Entry 5HX2 (electron microscopy, 3.80 A resolution); this record covers chains A and B of the 9 polymer chains in the assembly.

== Chain A ==
Protein: Baseplate wedge protein gp7
Organism: Enterobacteria phage T4
UniProtKB: P19061 (BP07_BPT4); residues 1-1032 here = UniProt positions 1-1032
Chain sequence (1032 residues; row label = number of the first residue in the row):
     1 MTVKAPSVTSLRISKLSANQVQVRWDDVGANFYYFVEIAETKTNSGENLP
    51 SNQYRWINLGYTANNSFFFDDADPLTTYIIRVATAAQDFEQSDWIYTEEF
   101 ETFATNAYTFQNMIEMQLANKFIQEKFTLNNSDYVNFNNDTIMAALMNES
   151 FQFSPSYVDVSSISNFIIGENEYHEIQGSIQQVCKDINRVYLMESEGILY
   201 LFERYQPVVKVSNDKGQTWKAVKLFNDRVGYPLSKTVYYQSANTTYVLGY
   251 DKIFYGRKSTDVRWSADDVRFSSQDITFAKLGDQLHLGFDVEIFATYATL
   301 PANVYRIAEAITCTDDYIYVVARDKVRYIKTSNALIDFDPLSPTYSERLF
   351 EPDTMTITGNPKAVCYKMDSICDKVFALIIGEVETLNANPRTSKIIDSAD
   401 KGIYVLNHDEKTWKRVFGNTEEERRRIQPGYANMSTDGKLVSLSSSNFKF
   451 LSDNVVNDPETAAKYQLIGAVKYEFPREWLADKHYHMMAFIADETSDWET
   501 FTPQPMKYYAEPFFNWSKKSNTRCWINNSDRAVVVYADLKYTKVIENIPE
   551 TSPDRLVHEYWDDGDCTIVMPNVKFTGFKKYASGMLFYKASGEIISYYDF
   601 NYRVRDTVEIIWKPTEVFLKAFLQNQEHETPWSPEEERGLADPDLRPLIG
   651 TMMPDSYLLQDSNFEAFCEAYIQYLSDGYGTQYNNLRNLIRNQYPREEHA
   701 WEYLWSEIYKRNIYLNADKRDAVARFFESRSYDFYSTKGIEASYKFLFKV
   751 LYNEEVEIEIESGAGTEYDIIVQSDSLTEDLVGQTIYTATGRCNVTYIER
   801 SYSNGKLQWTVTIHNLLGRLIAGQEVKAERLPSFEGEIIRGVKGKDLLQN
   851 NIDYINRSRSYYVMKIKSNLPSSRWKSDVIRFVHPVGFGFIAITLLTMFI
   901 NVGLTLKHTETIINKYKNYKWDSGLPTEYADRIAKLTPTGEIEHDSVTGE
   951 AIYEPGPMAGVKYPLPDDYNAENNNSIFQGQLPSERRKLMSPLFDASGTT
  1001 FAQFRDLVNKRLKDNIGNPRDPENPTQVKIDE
Unresolved in the structure: 1-2

== Chain B ==
Protein: Baseplate wedge protein gp8
Organism: Enterobacteria phage T4
UniProtKB: P19062 (BP08_BPT4); residue numbers follow UniProt; this construct covers 1-334
Chain sequence (334 residues; row label = number of the first residue in the row):
     1 MNDSSVIYRAIVTSKFRTEKMLNFYNSIGSGPDKNTIFITFGRSEPWSSN
    51 ENEVGFAPPYPTDSVLGVTDMWTHMMGTVKVLPSMLDAVIPRRDWGDTRY
   101 PDPYTFRINDIVVCNSAPYNATESGAGWLVYRCLDVPDTGMCSIASLTDK
   151 DECLKLGGKWTPSARSMTPPEGRGDAEGTIEPGDGYVWEYLFEIPPDVSI
   201 NRCTNEYIVVPWPEELKEDPTRWGYEDNLTWQQDDFGLIYRVKANTIRFK
   251 AYLDSVYFPEAALPGNKGFRQISIITNPLEAKAHPNDPNVKAEKDYYDPE
   301 DLMRHSGEMIYMENRPPIIMAMDQTEEINILFTF

== How chain A and chain B interact ==
Contacting residue pairs (74; chain A residue first):
  V3(A) - I11(B)  hydrophobic
  P6(A) - R9(B)
  V28(A) - R9(B)
  Y33(A) - K155(B)  hydrogen bond
  Y33(A) - L156(B)  hydrophobic
  F35(A) - L156(B)  hydrophobic
  N58(A) - L147(B)
  N58(A) - T148(B)
  Y61(A) - E152(B)  hydrogen bond
  Y61(A) - L156(B)  hydrophobic
  A85(A) - L156(B)
  A86(A) - K155(B)
  A86(A) - L156(B)
  A86(A) - G157(B)
  Q87(A) - K155(B)  hydrogen bond (backbone-backbone)
  I713(A) - S5(B)
  L715(A) - D3(B)  hydrogen bond (backbone-backbone)
  L715(A) - S4(B)
  L715(A) - S5(B)
  N716(A) - D3(B)
  N753(A) - S5(B)
  E754(A) - M1(B)
  R874(A) - S5(B)  hydrogen bond
  V902(A) - F16(B)  hydrophobic
  T905(A) - R17(B)
  T905(A) - T333(B)
  L906(A) - K20(B)
  L906(A) - T333(B)  hydrogen bond (backbone-side chain)
  L906(A) - F334(B)  hydrophobic
  K907(A) - T333(B)  hydrogen bond (backbone-side chain)
  H908(A) - Y311(B)
  H908(A) - L331(B)  hydrogen bond (backbone-backbone)
  H908(A) - F332(B)
  T909(A) - L331(B)  hydrogen bond (backbone-backbone)
  T909(A) - F332(B)
  E910(A) - L331(B)  hydrogen bond (backbone-backbone)
  T911(A) - Y311(B)
  T911(A) - R315(B)  hydrogen bond (backbone-side chain)
  T911(A) - N329(B)  hydrogen bond (side chain-backbone)
  T911(A) - I330(B)  hydrogen bond (side chain-backbone)
  I912(A) - E206(B)
  I912(A) - I328(B)
  I912(A) - N329(B)  hydrogen bond (backbone-backbone)
  I912(A) - I330(B)
  I913(A) - E327(B)
  I913(A) - I328(B)  hydrophobic
  I913(A) - N329(B)
  N914(A) - E327(B)  hydrogen bond (backbone-backbone)
  K915(A) - I319(B)
  K915(A) - T325(B)
  K915(A) - E326(B)
  Y916(A) - Q324(B)
  Y916(A) - T325(B)  hydrogen bond (backbone-backbone)
  K917(A) - D323(B)
  N918(A) - D323(B)
  N918(A) - T325(B)
  D945(A) - P118(B)
  D945(A) - Y119(B)
  S946(A) - P118(B)
  S946(A) - Y119(B)
  V947(A) - P118(B)
  T948(A) - A117(B)
  T948(A) - P118(B)
  R1011(A) - T204(B)
  L1012(A) - R315(B)
  D1014(A) - E206(B)
  N1018(A) - P91(B)
  P1019(A) - P91(B)
  P1019(A) - R93(B)
  R1020(A) - Y100(B)
  D1021(A) - Y100(B)
  Q1027(A) - R315(B)
  D1031(A) - Y60(B)  hydrogen bond
  E1032(A) - Y60(B)
Other interface residues (no listed pair), chain A (54 interface residues in all): F32, Y714, K719, N869, P871, M898, G903, G949, G1017
Other interface residues (no listed pair), chain B (49 interface residues in all): N2, V6, Y8, V12, R92, R99, L154, N205, Y207, I318
The authors on this interface:
  - interface residues, chain A: T894(A), T909(A)
  - interface residues, chain B: D323(B)

== In short ==
54 residues of chain A face 49 of chain B across their interface; the contacts include 17 hydrogen bonds.
Among the polar pairs are Y33(A)-K155(B), Y61(A)-E152(B) and R874(A)-S5(B). The paper reports interface
residues T894(A), T909(A) and D323(B).
Chain A is Baseplate wedge protein gp7 and chain B is Baseplate wedge protein gp8, both from Enterobacteria
phage T4; the structure, In vitro assembled star-shaped hubless T4 baseplate, was determined by electron
microscopy.
